Entry 6K5F (X-ray diffraction, 3.20 A resolution); this record covers chains A and C of the 6 polymer chains in the assembly.

== Chain A ==
Molecule: H(+)/Cl(-) exchange transporter ClcA
Organism: Escherichia coli
UniProtKB: J7Q633 (J7Q633_ECOLX); residue numbers follow UniProt; this construct covers 1-473
Chain sequence (473 residues; numbered 1 to 473; the number before each row is that of its first residue):
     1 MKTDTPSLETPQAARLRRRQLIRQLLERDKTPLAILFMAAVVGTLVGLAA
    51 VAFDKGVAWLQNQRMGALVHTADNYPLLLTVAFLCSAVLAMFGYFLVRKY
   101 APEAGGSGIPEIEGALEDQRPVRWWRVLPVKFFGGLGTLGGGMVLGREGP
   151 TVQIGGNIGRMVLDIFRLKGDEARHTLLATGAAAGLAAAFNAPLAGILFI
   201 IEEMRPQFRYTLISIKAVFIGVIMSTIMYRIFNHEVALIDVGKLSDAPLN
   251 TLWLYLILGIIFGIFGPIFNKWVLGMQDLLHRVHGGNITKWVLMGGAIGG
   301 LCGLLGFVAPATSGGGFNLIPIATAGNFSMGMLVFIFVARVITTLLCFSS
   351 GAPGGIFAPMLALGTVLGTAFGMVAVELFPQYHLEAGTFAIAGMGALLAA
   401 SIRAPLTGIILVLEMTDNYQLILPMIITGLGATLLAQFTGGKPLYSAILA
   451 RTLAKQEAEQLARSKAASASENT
Unresolved in the structure: 1-16, 461-473

== Chain C ==
Molecule: Fab fragment, heavy chain
Organism: Mus musculus
Notes: antibody fragment or engineered binder
Chain sequence (222 residues; each row starts with the number of its first residue):
     1 EVRLLESGGGLVQPGGSLKLSCAASGFDYSRYWMSWVRQAPGKGLKWIGE
    51 INPVSSTINYTPSLKDKFIISRDNAKDTLYLQISKVRSEDTALYYCARLY
   101 YGYGYWYFDVWGAGTTVTVSSAKTTPPSVYPLAPGSAAAAASMVTLGCLV
   151 KGYFPEPVTVTWNSGSLAAGVHTFPAVLQAALYTLSSSVTVPSSSWPSET
   201 VTCNVAHPASSTKVDKKIVPRA
Disulfides: Cys22-Cys96, Cys148-Cys203

== Chain A / chain C interface ==
Pairs across the interface - 12 pairs, chain A then chain C:
  Lys243(A) with Arg31(C), hydrogen bond (backbone-side chain)
  Asp246(A) with Tyr101(C)
  Pro248(A) with Tyr101(C), hydrophobic; Gly104(C)
  Asn250(A) with Tyr103(C), hydrogen bond (backbone-backbone); Gly104(C), hydrogen bond (side chain-backbone); Tyr105(C)
  Gln381(A) with Trp106(C), hydrogen bond (backbone-side chain)
  Tyr382(A) with Trp106(C), hydrogen bond (backbone-side chain)
  His383(A) with Trp33(C); Glu50(C), salt bridge; Trp106(C), hydrogen bond
Also at the interface, not in a pair above, chain A (8 interface residues in all): Leu249

== Overview ==
Chain A and chain C each contribute 8 residues to their interface, with 6 hydrogen bonds and 1 salt bridge.
Polar contacts include His383(A)-Glu50(C), Lys243(A)-Arg31(C) and Asn250(A)-Gly104(C).
Chain A is H(+)/Cl(-) exchange transporter ClcA (Escherichia coli) and chain C is Fab fragment, heavy chain
(Mus musculus); the structure, Crystal structure of the CLC-ec1 deltaNC in presence of 200 mM NaBr, was
determined by X-ray diffraction, deposited together with 6AD7, 6AD8, 6ADA, 6ADB, 6ADC, 6K5A, 6K5D and 6K5I.
